PDB entry 8UKS | X-ray diffraction, 3.40 A resolution | chains B and C of the 13 polymer chains in the assembly

Chain B:
Protein: DNA-directed RNA polymerase II subunit RPB2
Organism: Saccharomyces cerevisiae S288C
Notes: EC 2.7.7.6
UniProtKB: P08518 (RPB2_YEAST); numbering as in UniProt (aligned over 1-1224)
Chain sequence (1224 residues; row label = number of the first residue in the row):
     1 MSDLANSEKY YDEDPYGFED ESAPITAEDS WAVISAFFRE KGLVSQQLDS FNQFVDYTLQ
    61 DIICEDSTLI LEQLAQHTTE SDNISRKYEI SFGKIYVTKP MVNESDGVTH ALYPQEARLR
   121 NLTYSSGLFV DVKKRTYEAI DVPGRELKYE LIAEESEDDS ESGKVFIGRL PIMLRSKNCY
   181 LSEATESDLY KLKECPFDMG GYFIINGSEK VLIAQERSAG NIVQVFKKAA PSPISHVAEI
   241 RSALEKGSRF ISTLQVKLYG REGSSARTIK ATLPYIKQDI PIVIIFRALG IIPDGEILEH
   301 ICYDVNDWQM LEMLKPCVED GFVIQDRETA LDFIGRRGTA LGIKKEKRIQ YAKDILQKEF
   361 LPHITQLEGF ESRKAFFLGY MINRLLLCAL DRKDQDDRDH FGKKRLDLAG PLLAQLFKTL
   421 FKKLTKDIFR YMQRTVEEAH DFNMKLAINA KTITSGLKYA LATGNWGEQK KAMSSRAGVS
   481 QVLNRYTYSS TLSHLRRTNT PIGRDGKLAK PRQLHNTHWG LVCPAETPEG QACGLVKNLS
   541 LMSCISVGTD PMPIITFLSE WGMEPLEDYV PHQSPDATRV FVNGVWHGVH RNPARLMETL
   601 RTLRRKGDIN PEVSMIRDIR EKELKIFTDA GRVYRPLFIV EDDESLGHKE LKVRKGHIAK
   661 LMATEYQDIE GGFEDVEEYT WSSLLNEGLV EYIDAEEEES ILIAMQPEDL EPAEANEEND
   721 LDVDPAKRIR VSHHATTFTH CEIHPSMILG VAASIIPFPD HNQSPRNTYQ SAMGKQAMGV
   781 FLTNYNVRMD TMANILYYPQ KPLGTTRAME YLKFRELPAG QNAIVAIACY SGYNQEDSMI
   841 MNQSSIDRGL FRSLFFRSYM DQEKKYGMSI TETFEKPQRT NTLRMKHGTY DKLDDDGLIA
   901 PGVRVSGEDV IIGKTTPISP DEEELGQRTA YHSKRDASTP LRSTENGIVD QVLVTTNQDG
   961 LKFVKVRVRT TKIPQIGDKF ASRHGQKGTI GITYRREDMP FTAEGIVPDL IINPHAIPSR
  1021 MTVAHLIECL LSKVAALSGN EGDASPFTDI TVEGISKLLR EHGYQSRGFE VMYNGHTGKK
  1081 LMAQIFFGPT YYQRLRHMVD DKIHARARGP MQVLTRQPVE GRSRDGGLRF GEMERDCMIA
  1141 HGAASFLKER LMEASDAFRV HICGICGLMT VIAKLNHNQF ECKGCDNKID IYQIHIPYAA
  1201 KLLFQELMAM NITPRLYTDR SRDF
Disordered / not traced: 1-19, 76-85, 139-161, 338-344, 439-445, 503-508, 644-646, 669-675, 715-720, 920-929, 1222-1224
Bound ions: Zn2+: C1163, C1166, C1182, C1185
Ligand contacts: CTP (cytidine-5'-triphosphate): R766, D837, K987, R1020

Chain C:
Protein: DNA-directed RNA polymerase II subunit RPB3
Organism: Saccharomyces cerevisiae S288C
UniProtKB: P16370 (RPB3_YEAST); residue numbers follow UniProt; this construct covers 1-318
Chain sequence (318 residues; row label = number of the first residue in the row):
     1 MSEEGPQVKI REASKDNVDF ILSNVDLAMA NSLRRVMIAE IPTLAIDSVE VETNTTVLAD
    61 EFIAHRLGLI PLQSMDIEQL EYSRDCFCED HCDKCSVVLT LQAFGESEST TNVYSKDLVI
   121 VSNLMGRNIG HPIIQDKEGN GVLICKLRKG QELKLTCVAK KGIAKEHAKW GPAAAIEFEY
   181 DPWNKLKHTD YWYEQDSAKE WPQSKNCEYE DPPNEGDPFD YKAQADTFYM NVESVGSIPV
   241 DQVVVRGIDT LQKKVASILL ALTQMDQDKV NFASGDNNTA SNMLGSNEDV MMTGAEQDPY
   301 SNASQMGNTG SGGYDNAW
Disordered / not traced: 1, 269-318
Swiss-Prot annotation at these positions:
  - binding site (Zn(2+)): C86, C88, C92, C95
  - modified residue: S2 (N-acetylserine)
Bound ions: Zn2+: C86, C88, C92, C95

How chain B and chain C interact:
Contacting residue pairs (76):
  N786(B) - V57(C)  hydrogen bond (side chain-backbone)
  Y797(B) - E61(C)
  Y797(B) - F62(C)  hydrogen bond (side chain-backbone)
  Y798(B) - F62(C)
  Y798(B) - H65(C)
  Y798(B) - R66(C)  hydrogen bond
  S844(B) - A168(C)
  D847(B) - H65(C)
  D847(B) - H167(C)  hydrogen bond (backbone-side chain)
  D847(B) - A168(C)  hydrogen bond (side chain-backbone)
  R848(B) - H65(C)
  G849(B) - H65(C)  hydrogen bond (backbone-side chain)
  R852(B) - H65(C)  hydrogen bond
  L854(B) - A59(C)  hydrophobic
  I948(B) - E61(C)
  R969(B) - A59(C)
  R969(B) - D60(C)  salt bridge
  R969(B) - E61(C)  salt bridge
  T971(B) - E61(C)
  R995(B) - K165(C)
  R996(B) - I38(C)
  R996(B) - A173(C)  hydrogen bond (side chain-backbone)
  R996(B) - A174(C)  hydrogen bond (side chain-backbone)
  E997(B) - R34(C)  hydrogen bond (backbone-side chain)
  E997(B) - R35(C)
  E997(B) - I38(C)
  E997(B) - A39(C)
  D998(B) - R35(C)  salt bridge
  M999(B) - R34(C)
  F1001(B) - R34(C)
  F1001(B) - F178(C)  hydrophobic
  A1003(B) - E177(C)
  A1003(B) - F178(C)
  E1004(B) - E177(C)
  G1005(B) - I176(C)
  R1060(B) - K199(C)  hydrogen bond (side chain-backbone)
  R1060(B) - E200(C)
  G1063(B) - P202(C)
  Q1065(B) - W192(C)
  Q1065(B) - E200(C)
  Q1065(B) - W201(C)
  R1067(B) - W192(C)
  R1067(B) - E194(C)  salt bridge
  F1069(B) - W192(C)  hydrophobic
  F1069(B) - W201(C)
  Y1073(B) - F178(C)  hydrogen bond (side chain-backbone)
  Y1073(B) - E179(C)
  Y1073(B) - Y180(C)  hydrogen bond (side chain-backbone)
  G1075(B) - N31(C)  hydrogen bond (backbone-side chain)
  G1075(B) - R34(C)  hydrogen bond (backbone-side chain)
  G1075(B) - R35(C)
  H1076(B) - N31(C)  hydrogen bond (backbone-side chain)
  H1076(B) - R35(C)
  T1077(B) - L27(C)
  T1077(B) - N31(C)  hydrogen bond (backbone-side chain)
  G1078(B) - L27(C)
  G1078(B) - N31(C)
  G1078(B) - F178(C)
  G1078(B) - Y180(C)
  K1079(B) - L27(C)
  K1079(B) - Y180(C)
  K1079(B) - H188(C)
  K1080(B) - Y180(C)  hydrogen bond (backbone-side chain)
  K1080(B) - D181(C)  hydrogen bond (side chain-backbone)
  K1080(B) - H188(C)
  L1081(B) - H188(C)
  L1081(B) - T189(C)  hydrogen bond (backbone-side chain)
  M1082(B) - K187(C)
  M1082(B) - H188(C)
  M1082(B) - T189(C)  hydrogen bond (backbone-side chain)
  M1082(B) - D190(C)  hydrogen bond (backbone-backbone)
  Q1084(B) - T189(C)  hydrogen bond
  Q1084(B) - D190(C)  hydrogen bond (side chain-backbone)
  Q1084(B) - Y191(C)
  Q1084(B) - W192(C)
  Q1084(B) - W201(C)
Interface residues without a listed pair, chain B (42 interface residues in all): Y785, T970, E1070, V1071, N1074, A1083
Interface residues without a listed pair, chain C (41 interface residues in all): A28, L69, A164, E166, A175, P182

Summary:
Chain B and chain C form an interface of 42 and 41 residues respectively; the contacts include 24 hydrogen
bonds and 4 salt bridges. Polar contacts include R969(B)-D60(C), R969(B)-E61(C) and D998(B)-R35(C). Ligands of
chain B: CTP. From UniProt: 4 Zn2+-binding residues on chain C.
Here chain B is DNA-directed RNA polymerase II subunit RPB2 and chain C is DNA-directed RNA polymerase II
subunit RPB3, both from Saccharomyces cerevisiae S288C. Entry 8UKS (RNA polymerase II elongation complex with
Fapy-dG lesion soaking with CTP before chemistry) was determined by X-ray diffraction (same publication as
8UKQ, 8UKR, 8UKT and 8UKU).
